Entry 7LJ4 (X-ray diffraction, 2.78 A resolution); this record covers chains A and D of the 6 polymer chains in the assembly.

[Chain A]
Protein: Isoform 2 of Potassium channel subfamily K member 4
Source organism: Homo sapiens
Reference sequence: Q9NYG8-2 (KCNK4-2_HUMAN); numbering as in UniProt (aligned over 1-290)
Sequence (299 residues; each row starts with the number of its first residue):
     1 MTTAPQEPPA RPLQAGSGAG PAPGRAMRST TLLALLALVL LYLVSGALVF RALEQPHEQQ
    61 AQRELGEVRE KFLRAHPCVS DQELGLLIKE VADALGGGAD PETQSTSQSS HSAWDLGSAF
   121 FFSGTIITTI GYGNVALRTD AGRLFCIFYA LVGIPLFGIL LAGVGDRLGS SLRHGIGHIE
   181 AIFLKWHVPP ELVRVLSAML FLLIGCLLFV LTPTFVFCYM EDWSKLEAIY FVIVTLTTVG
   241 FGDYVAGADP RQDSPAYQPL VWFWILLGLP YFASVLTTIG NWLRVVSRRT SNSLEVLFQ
Not modelled in the structure: 1-27, 104-109, 287-299
Differences from the reference sequence: engineered mutation Q104 (Asn in Q9NYG8-2), Q108 (Asn in Q9NYG8-2), P270 (Ala in Q9NYG8-2); expression tag (291-299)
Bound ions: Ca2+ site 1: G98 (shared with 1 residue of chain B); Ca2+ site 2: S112, D115, S118, D249; K+ site 1: T129, I130, T238, V239 (shared with 4 residues of chain B); K+ site 2: T129, T238 (shared with 2 residues of chain B); K+ site 3: I130, G131, V239, G240 (shared with 4 residues of chain B); K+ site 4: G131, Y132, G240, F241 (shared with 4 residues of chain B)

[Chain D]
Protein: Anti-traak antibody 13E9 fab fragment light chain
Source organism: Mus musculus
Notes: antibody fragment or engineered binder
Sequence (211 residues; numbered 1 to 211; the number before each row is that of its first residue):
     1 QIVLTQSPAI MSASPGEKVT MTCSASSSVS YMHWYQQKSG TSPKRWIYDT SKLASGVPAR
    61 FSGSGSGTSY SLTISSMEAE DAATYYCQQW SNSPPTFGAG AKLELKRADA APTVSIFPPS
   121 SEQLTSGGAS VVCFLNNFYP KDINVKWKID GSERQNGVLN SWTDQDSKDS TYSMSSTLTL
   181 TKDEYERHNS YTCEATHKTS TSPIVKSFNR N
Disulfides: C23-C87, C133-C193

[Chain A / chain D interface]
Pairs across the interface (9):
  R69(A) - S91(D)
  E70(A) - S30(D)  hydrogen bond
  E70(A) - S91(D)  hydrogen bond
  R74(A) - Y31(D)
  R74(A) - H33(D)
  R74(A) - D49(D)  salt bridge
  D81(A) - W90(D)
  D81(A) - S93(D)  hydrogen bond
  Q82(A) - S93(D)  hydrogen bond

[Summary]
5 residues of chain A face 7 of chain D across their interface, with 4 hydrogen bonds and 1 salt bridge. Polar
pairs include R74(A)-D49(D), E70(A)-S30(D) and E70(A)-S91(D). S112(A), D115(A), S118(A) and D249(A) form the
Ca2+ site 2.
Here chain A is Isoform 2 of Potassium channel subfamily K member 4 (Homo sapiens) and chain D is Anti-traak
antibody 13E9 fab fragment light chain (Mus musculus). Entry 7LJ4 (Human TRAAK K+ channel FHEIG mutant A270P
in a K+ bound conductive conformation) was determined by X-ray diffraction together with 7LJ5 and 7LJB from
the same study.
